7QBA - chains C and D of the 7 polymer chains in the assembly; structure by electron microscopy, 3.78 A resolution.

# Chain C
Name: Probable ABC transporter ATP-binding protein NosF
Source organism: Pseudomonas stutzeri
Reference sequence: P19844 (NOSF_PSEST); numbering as in UniProt (aligned over 2-308)
Chain sequence (313 residues; numbered -4 to 308; the number before each row is that of its first residue; numbers below 1 keep their minus sign (His-4 is residue -4)):
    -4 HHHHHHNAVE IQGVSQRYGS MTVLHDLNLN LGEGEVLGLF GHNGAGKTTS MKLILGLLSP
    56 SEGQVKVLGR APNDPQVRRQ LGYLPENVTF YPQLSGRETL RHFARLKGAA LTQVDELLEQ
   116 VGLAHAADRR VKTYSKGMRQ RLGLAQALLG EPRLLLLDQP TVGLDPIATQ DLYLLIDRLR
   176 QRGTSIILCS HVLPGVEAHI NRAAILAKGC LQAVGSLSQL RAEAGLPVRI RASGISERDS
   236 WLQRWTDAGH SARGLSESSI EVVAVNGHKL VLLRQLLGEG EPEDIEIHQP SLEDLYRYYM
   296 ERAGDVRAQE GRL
Unresolved in the structure: -4 to 1, 300-308
Construct notes: expression tag (-4 to 1); conflict Gln154 (Glu in P19844)
Metal / ion sites: Mg2+: Thr43, Glu81, Gln154 (together with ATP)
Small-molecule neighbours:
  - ATP (adenosine-5'-triphosphate), molecule 1: Tyr13, Met16, Val18, His37, Asn38, Gly39, Ala40, Gly41, Lys42, Thr43, Thr44, Glu81, Gln154, His186
  - ATP, molecule 2: Arg124, Thr128, Tyr129, Ser130, Lys131, Gly132, Met133, Gly158

# Chain D
Name: Probable ABC transporter permease protein NosY
Source organism: Pseudomonas stutzeri
Reference sequence: P19845 (NOSY_PSEST); numbering as in UniProt (aligned over 1-276)
Chain sequence (276 residues; row label = number of the first residue in the row):
     1 MNQVWNIARK ELSDGLRNRW LLAISLLFAV LAVGIAWLGA AASGQLGFTS IPATIASLAS
    61 LATFLMPLIA LLLAYDAIVG EDEGGTLMLL LTYPLGRGQI LLGKFVGHGL ILALAVLIGF
   121 GCAALAIALL VEGVELGMLF WAFGRFMISS TLLGWVFLAF AYVLSGKVNE KSSAAGLALG
   181 VWFLFVLVFD LVLLALLVLS EGKFNPELLP WLLLLNPTDI YRLINLSGFE GSGSAMGVLS
   241 LGADLPVPAA VLWLCLLAWI GVSLLLAYAI FRRRLT
Unresolved in the structure: 1

# How chain C and chain D interact
Residue-residue contacts - 33 pairs, chain C then chain D:
  Leu50(C) with Thr92(D)
  Leu52(C) with Leu91(D), hydrophobic; Leu275(D)
  Leu53(C) with Thr276(D)
  Pro70(C) with Pro94(D)
  Arg73(C) with Leu91(D), hydrogen bond (side chain-backbone); Thr92(D); Tyr93(D), hydrogen bond (side chain-backbone); Pro94(D); Leu95(D), hydrogen bond (side chain-backbone); Gly96(D)
  Arg74(C) with Pro94(D)
  Tyr78(C) with Thr92(D)
  Pro80(C) with Leu89(D), hydrophobic
  Thr84(C) with Gly84(D); Thr86(D)
  Phe85(C) with Leu89(D), hydrophobic
  Tyr86(C) with Glu81(D), hydrogen bond; Thr86(D)
  Gln88(C) with Arg17(D), hydrogen bond (backbone-side chain)
  Leu89(C) with Arg17(D)
  Glu93(C) with Ser13(D), hydrogen bond
  His97(C) with Lys10(D)
  Phe98(C) with Leu89(D), hydrophobic; Tyr93(D)
  Arg100(C) with Asn6(D); Arg9(D)
  Leu101(C) with Leu90(D), hydrophobic; Tyr93(D), hydrophobic; Leu95(D), hydrophobic
  Lys102(C) with Tyr93(D)
  Gln141(C) with Leu89(D); Tyr93(D), hydrogen bond
Also at the interface, not in a pair above, chain C (21 interface residues in all): Tyr13
Also at the interface, not in a pair above, chain D (22 interface residues in all): Gln3, Ile7, Gly85, Met88

# Overview
Chain C and chain D form an interface of 21 and 22 residues respectively, with 7 hydrogen bonds. Polar
contacts include Arg73(C)-Leu91(D), Arg73(C)-Tyr93(D) and Arg73(C)-Leu95(D). Chain C binds ATP. Thr43(C),
Glu81(C) and Gln154(C) form the Mg2+ site.
Chain C is Probable ABC transporter ATP-binding protein NosF and chain D is Probable ABC transporter permease
protein NosY, both from Pseudomonas stutzeri; the structure, CryoEM structure of the ABC transporter NosDFY
complexed with nitrous oxide reductase NosZ, was determined by electron microscopy, deposited together with
7O0Y, 7O0Z, 7O10, 7O11, 7O12, 7O13 and 10 further entries.
